PDB entry 6B6J | X-ray diffraction, 1.90 A resolution | chain A

== Chain A ==
Molecule: Profilin-1
Source organism: Artemisia vulgaris
UniProt: Q8H2C9 (PROF1_ARTVU); residues 1-132 here correspond to UniProt positions 2-133 (UniProt number = residue number + 1)
Chain sequence (136 residues; row label = number of the first residue in the row; numbers below 1 keep their minus sign (Ser-3 is residue -3)):
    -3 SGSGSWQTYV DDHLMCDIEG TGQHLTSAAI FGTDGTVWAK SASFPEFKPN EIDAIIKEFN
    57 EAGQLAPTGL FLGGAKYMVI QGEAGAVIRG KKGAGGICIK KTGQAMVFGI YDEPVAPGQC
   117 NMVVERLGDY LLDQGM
Sequence notes: expression tag (-3 to 0)
Disulfide bonds: Cys94-Cys116

== Overview ==
Chain A is Profilin-1 (Artemisia vulgaris); the structure, Structure of profilin Art v4, was determined by
X-ray diffraction, deposited together with 6MBX.
